PDB entry 9CT0 | electron microscopy, 3.19 A resolution | chains D and E of the 7 polymer chains in the assembly

# Chain D
Protein: Gamma-aminobutyric acid receptor subunit alpha-2
From: Homo sapiens
UniProt: P47869 (GBRA2_HUMAN); residues 1-423 here correspond to UniProt positions 29-451 (UniProt number = residue number + 28)
Amino-acid sequence (423 residues; each row starts with the number of its first residue):
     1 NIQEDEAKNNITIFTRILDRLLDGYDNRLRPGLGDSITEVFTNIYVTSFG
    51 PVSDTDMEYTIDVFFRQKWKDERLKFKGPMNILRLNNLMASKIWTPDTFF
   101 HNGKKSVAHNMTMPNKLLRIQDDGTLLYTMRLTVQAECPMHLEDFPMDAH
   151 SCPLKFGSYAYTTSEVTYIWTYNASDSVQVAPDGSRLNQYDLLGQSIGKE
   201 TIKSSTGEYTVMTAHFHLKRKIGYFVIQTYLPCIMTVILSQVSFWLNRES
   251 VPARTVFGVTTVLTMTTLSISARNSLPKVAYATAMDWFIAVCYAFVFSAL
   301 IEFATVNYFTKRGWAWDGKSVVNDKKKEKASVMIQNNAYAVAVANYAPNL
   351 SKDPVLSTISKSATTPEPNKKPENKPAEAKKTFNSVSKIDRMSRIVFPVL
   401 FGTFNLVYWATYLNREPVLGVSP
Not modelled in the structure: 1-9, 312-385, 414-423
UniProt features mapped onto this chain:
  - binding site (4-aminobutanoate): Arg-66, Thr-129
  - glycosylation (N-linked (GlcNAc...) asparagine): Asn-10, Asn-110
Cystine bridges: Cys-138/Cys-152
Glycans and other covalent adducts: N-acetylglucosamine (NAG) linked to Asn-110
Residues lining bound ligands:
  - gamma-amino-butanoic acid (ABU): Phe-64, Arg-66, Leu-117, Thr-129
  - PIO ([(2R)-2-octanoyloxy-3-[oxidanyl-[(1R,2R,3S,4R,5R,6S)-2,3,6-tris(oxidanyl)-4,5-diphosphonooxy-cyclohexyl]oxy-phosphoryl]oxy-propyl] octanoate): Arg-248, Thr-305, Phe-309, Ser-387, Lys-388, Ile-389, Met-392

# Chain E
Protein: Gamma-aminobutyric acid receptor subunit gamma-2
From: Homo sapiens
UniProt: P18507 (GBRG2_HUMAN); residues 1-436 here correspond to UniProt positions 40-475 (UniProt number = residue number + 39)
Amino-acid sequence (436 residues; each row starts with the number of its first residue):
     1 QKSDDDYEDYASNKTWVLTPKVPEGDVTVILNNLLEGYDNKLRPDIGVKP
    51 TLIHTDMYVNSIGPVNAINMEYTIDIFFAQTWYDRRLKFNSTIKVLRLNS
   101 NMVGKIWIPDTFFRNSKKADAHWITTPNRMLRIWNDGRVLYTLRLTIDAE
   151 CQLQLHNFPMDEHSCPLEFSSYGYPREEIVYQWKRSSVEVGDTRSWRLYQ
   201 FSFVGLRNTTEVVKTTSGDYVVMSVYFDLSRRMGYFTIQTYIPCTLIVVL
   251 SWVSFWINKDAVPARTSLGITTVLTMTTLSTIARKSLPKVSYVTAMDLFV
   301 SVCFIFVFSALVEYGTLHYFVSNRKPSKDKDKKKKNPLLRMFSFKAPTID
   351 IRPRSATIQMNNATHLQERDEEYGYECLDGKDCASFFCCFEDCRTGAWRH
   401 GRIHIRIAKMDSYARIFFPTAFCLFNLVYWVSYLYL
Not modelled in the structure: 1-24, 233-436
UniProt features mapped onto this chain:
  - region: Arg-394 to Asp-411 (Interaction with GABARAP)
  - glycosylation (N-linked (GlcNAc...) asparagine): Asn-13, Asn-90, Asn-208
Cystine bridges: Cys-151/Cys-165
Glycans and other covalent adducts: N-acetylglucosamine (NAG) linked to Asn-208

# Interface between chain D and chain E
Pairs across the interface (55; chain D residue first):
  Asp-26(D) / Thr-28(E)  hydrogen bond
  Asn-27(D) / Asn-99(E)
  Asn-27(D) / Asn-101(E)
  Arg-28(D) / Thr-28(E)
  Arg-28(D) / Leu-31(E)
  Arg-28(D) / Asn-32(E)  hydrogen bond
  Arg-28(D) / Asn-99(E)
  Leu-29(D) / Val-27(E)  hydrophobic
  Leu-29(D) / Thr-28(E)
  Leu-33(D) / Val-27(E)  hydrophobic
  Thr-55(D) / Arg-197(E)
  Asp-56(D) / Arg-197(E)  hydrogen bond (backbone-side chain)
  Met-57(D) / Arg-197(E)
  Met-57(D) / Tyr-199(E)
  Pro-96(D) / Thr-125(E)
  Pro-96(D) / Thr-126(E)  hydrogen bond (backbone-side chain)
  Asp-97(D) / Thr-126(E)
  Thr-98(D) / Ile-124(E)
  Thr-98(D) / Thr-125(E)  hydrogen bond (backbone-backbone)
  Phe-99(D) / Ile-124(E)
  Phe-99(D) / Asn-128(E)
  Phe-99(D) / Arg-144(E)
  Phe-100(D) / Ile-124(E)  hydrophobic
  Phe-100(D) / Arg-144(E)
  His-101(D) / Arg-144(E)
  Gly-103(D) / Arg-144(E)  hydrogen bond (backbone-side chain)
  Lys-104(D) / His-122(E)
  Lys-104(D) / Arg-197(E)
  Lys-105(D) / Asp-120(E)  salt bridge
  Ser-106(D) / Ile-124(E)
  Ala-108(D) / Ile-124(E)  hydrophobic
  Met-130(D) / Thr-125(E)
  Leu-132(D) / Ile-124(E)  hydrophobic
  Glu-137(D) / Ser-61(E)
  Tyr-159(D) / Phe-77(E)
  Tyr-159(D) / Asn-128(E)
  Tyr-159(D) / Arg-129(E)
  Tyr-159(D) / Met-130(E)
  Tyr-159(D) / Thr-142(E)
  Tyr-159(D) / Leu-143(E)
  Tyr-159(D) / Arg-144(E)  hydrogen bond (side chain-backbone)
  Ala-160(D) / Leu-98(E)
  Ala-160(D) / Met-130(E)  hydrophobic
  Ala-160(D) / Arg-132(E)  hydrogen bond (backbone-side chain)
  Tyr-161(D) / Arg-97(E)
  Tyr-161(D) / Asn-99(E)
  Thr-162(D) / Arg-132(E)
  Glu-165(D) / Arg-97(E)  salt bridge
  Thr-206(D) / Met-130(E)
  Thr-206(D) / Arg-132(E)  hydrogen bond (backbone-side chain)
  Tyr-209(D) / Met-130(E)
  Tyr-209(D) / Arg-132(E)  hydrogen bond
  Lys-278(D) / Tyr-199(E)
  Lys-278(D) / Gln-200(E)
  Val-279(D) / Tyr-199(E)  hydrophobic
Interface residues without a listed pair, chain D (37 interface residues in all): Phe-65, Trp-94, Val-107, Pro-139, Pro-277, Ala-280
Interface residues without a listed pair, chain E (29 interface residues in all): Leu-35, Lys-105, Ser-195, Arg-232

# Overview
37 residues of chain D face 29 of chain E across their interface; the contacts include 10 hydrogen bonds and 2
salt bridges. Among the polar pairs are Lys-105(D)/Asp-120(E), Glu-165(D)/Arg-97(E) and Asp-26(D)/Thr-28(E).
Chain D binds gamma-amino-butanoic acid and compound PIO.
Chain D is Gamma-aminobutyric acid receptor subunit alpha-2 and chain E is Gamma-aminobutyric acid receptor
subunit gamma-2, both from Homo sapiens; the structure, Native human GABAA receptor of
beta2-alpha1-beta2-alpha2-gamma2 assembly, was determined by electron microscopy (same publication as 9CRS,
9CRV, 9CSB, 9CTJ, 9CTP, 9CTV and 6 further entries).
